8UXZ - chains C and D of the 9 polymer chains in the assembly; structure by electron microscopy, 3.20 A resolution.

== Chain C ==
Molecule: Biotin carboxylase
Source organism: Escherichia coli
Notes: EC 6.3.4.14
Reference sequence: P24182 (ACCC_ECOLI); residue numbers follow UniProt; this construct covers 1-446
Amino-acid sequence (446 residues; row label = number of the first residue in the row):
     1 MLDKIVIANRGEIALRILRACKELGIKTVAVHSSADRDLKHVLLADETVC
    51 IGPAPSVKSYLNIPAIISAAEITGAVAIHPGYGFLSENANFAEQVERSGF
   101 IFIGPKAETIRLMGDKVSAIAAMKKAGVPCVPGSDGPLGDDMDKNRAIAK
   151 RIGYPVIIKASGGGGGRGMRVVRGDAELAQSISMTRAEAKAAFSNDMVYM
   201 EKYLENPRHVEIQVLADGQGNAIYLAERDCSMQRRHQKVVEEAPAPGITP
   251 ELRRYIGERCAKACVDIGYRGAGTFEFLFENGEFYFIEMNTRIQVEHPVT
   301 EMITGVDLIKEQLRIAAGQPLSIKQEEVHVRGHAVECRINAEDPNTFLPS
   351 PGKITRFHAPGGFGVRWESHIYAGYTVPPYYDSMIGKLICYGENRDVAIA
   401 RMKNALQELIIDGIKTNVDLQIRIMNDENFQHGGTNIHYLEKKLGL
Bound ions: Mg2+: E276, E288 (together with ADP)
Small-molecule neighbours: ADP (adenosine-5'-diphosphate): K116, V131, I157, K159, G163, G164, G165, G166, R167, M169, E201, K202, Y203, L204, H209, Q233, H236, E276, L278, I287, E288, I437

== Chain D ==
Molecule: Acetyl-coenzyme A carboxylase carboxyl transferase subunit beta
Source organism: Escherichia coli
Notes: EC 2.1.3.15
Reference sequence: P0A9Q5 (ACCD_ECOLI); numbering as in UniProt (aligned over 2-285)
Amino-acid sequence (284 residues; each row starts with the number of its first residue):
     2 SWIERIKSNITPTRKASIPEGVWTKCDSCGQVLYRAELERNLEVCPKCDH
    52 HMRMTARNRLHSLLDEGSLVELGSELEPKDVLKFRDSKKYKDRLASAQKE
   102 TGEKDALVVMKGTLYGMPVVAAAFEFAFMGGSMGSVVGARFVRAVEQALE
   152 DNCPLICFSASGGARMQEALMSLMQMAKTSAALAKMQERGLPYISVLTDP
   202 TMGGVSASFAMLGDLNIAEPKALIGFAGPRVIEQTVREKLPPGFQRSEFL
   252 IEKGAIDMIVRRPEMRLKLASILAKLMNLPAPNP
Bound ions: Zn2+: C27, C30, C46, C49
Small-molecule neighbours: acetyl coenzyme A (ACO): R94, F127, M130, G131, S133, G163, G164, A165, R166, M167, Q168, P201, M203, G204, G205, L224, G229, P230

== Interface between chain C and chain D ==
Pairs across the interface - 29 pairs, chain C then chain D:
  K4(C) - R15(D)
  R37(C) - K8(D)
  K40(C) - W3(D)
  V42(C) - R6(D)  hydrogen bond (backbone-side chain)
  L43(C) - W3(D)
  L43(C) - I4(D)
  L43(C) - R6(D)
  L44(C) - W3(D)  hydrophobic
  A45(C) - R6(D)  hydrogen bond (backbone-side chain)
  E47(C) - I11(D)
  E47(C) - R15(D)  salt bridge
  T48(C) - R6(D)
  V49(C) - I11(D)  hydrophobic
  P64(C) - V33(D)
  E71(C) - A17(D)
  E71(C) - I19(D)
  I72(C) - I11(D)  hydrophobic
  I72(C) - R15(D)
  T73(C) - R15(D)
  Q94(C) - W24(D)
  Q94(C) - Y35(D)
  R97(C) - P20(D)
  R97(C) - V23(D)
  R97(C) - Y35(D)
  S98(C) - S18(D)
  S98(C) - I19(D)
  S98(C) - P20(D)
  S98(C) - W24(D)  hydrogen bond
  Y372(C) - W3(D)  hydrophobic
Interface residues without a listed pair, chain C (24 interface residues in all): K27, D46, I67, G74, E93, F100

== Summary ==
The interface between chain C and chain D involves 24 residues on one side and 14 on the other; the contacts
include 3 hydrogen bonds and 1 salt bridge. Polar contacts include E47(C)-R15(D), V42(C)-R6(D) and
A45(C)-R6(D). Bound to chain C: ADP.
Here chain C is Biotin carboxylase and chain D is Acetyl-coenzyme A carboxylase carboxyl transferase subunit
beta, both from Escherichia coli. Entry 8UXZ (E. coli acetyl-CoA carboxylase, wide stacked local
reconstruction, 3.20 Angstrom) was determined by electron microscopy.
